PDB entry 1U7P | X-ray diffraction, 1.90 A resolution | chain A

Chain A:
Molecule: magnesium-dependent phosphatase-1
From: Mus musculus
UniProt: Q9D967 (Q9D967_MOUSE); numbering as in UniProt (aligned over 1-164)
Sequence (164 residues; row label = number of the first residue in the row):
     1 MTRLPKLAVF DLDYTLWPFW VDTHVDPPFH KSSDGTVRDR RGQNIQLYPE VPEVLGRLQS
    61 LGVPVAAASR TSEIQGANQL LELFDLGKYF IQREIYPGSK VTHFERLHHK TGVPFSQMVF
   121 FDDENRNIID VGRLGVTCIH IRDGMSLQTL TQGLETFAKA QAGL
Metal / ion sites: Mg2+: Asp-11, Asp-13, Asp-123 (together with tungstate(VI)ion); tungstate(VI)ion W near Asp-11 (its only coordinating residue here)
Small-molecule neighbours: tungstate(VI)ion (WO4): Asp-11, Leu-12, Asp-13, Ser-69, Arg-70, Thr-71, Lys-100, Asn-127
Swiss-Prot annotation at these positions:
  - active site: Asp-11 (Nucleophile), Asp-13 (Proton donor)
  - binding site (Mg(2+)): Asp-11, Asp-13, Asp-123
  - binding site (phosphate): Leu-12, Asp-13, Ser-69, Arg-70, Lys-100
  - binding site (substrate): Trp-20, Arg-70
  - mutagenesis: Asp-11 (D11N/E: Abolishes enzymatic activity), Asp-13 (D13N: 92% loss of enzymatic activity), Ser-69 (S69A: Abolishes enzymatic activity), Lys-100 (K100R: Abolishes enzymatic activity), His-103 (H103K/A: 50% decrease in enzymatic activity), Asp-122 (D122N: Abolishes enzymatic activity), Asp-123 (D123N: Abolishes enzymatic activity), Asn-127 (N127D: 50% decrease in enzymatic activity), Cys-138 (C138S/A/G: No effect on enzymatic activity)
What the authors report for this chain:
  - Mg2+ coordination: Asp-11, Asp-13, Asp-123
  - Mg2+ coordination through a water molecule: Asp-122
  - binding site for tungstate(VI)ion: Asp-11, Leu-12, Asp-13, Ser-69, Arg-70, Lys-100
  - catalytic residues: Asp-11, Asp-13

Overview:
Bound to chain A: tungstate(VI)ion. Asp-11, Asp-13 and Asp-123 form the Mg2+ site. UniProt lists active-site
residues Asp-11 and Asp-13, 3 Mg2+-binding residues, 5 phosphate-binding residues and substrate-binding
residues Trp-20 and Arg-70. The paper reports catalytic residues Asp-11 and Asp-13; a binding site for
tungstate(VI)ion at Asp-11, Leu-12 and Asp-13 among others.
Chain A is magnesium-dependent phosphatase-1 (Mus musculus); the structure, X-ray Crystal Structure of the
Hypothetical Phosphotyrosine Phosphatase MDP-1 of the Haloacid Dehalogenase Superfamily, was determined by
X-ray diffraction (same publication as 1U7O).
